PDB entry 3E2R | X-ray diffraction, 1.85 A resolution | chain A

Chain A:
Protein: Proline dehydrogenase
From: Escherichia coli
Notes: EC 1.5.99.8
Reference sequence: P09546 (PUTA_ECOLI); residues 86-630 here = UniProt positions 86-630
Amino-acid sequence (551 residues; each row starts with the number of its first residue):
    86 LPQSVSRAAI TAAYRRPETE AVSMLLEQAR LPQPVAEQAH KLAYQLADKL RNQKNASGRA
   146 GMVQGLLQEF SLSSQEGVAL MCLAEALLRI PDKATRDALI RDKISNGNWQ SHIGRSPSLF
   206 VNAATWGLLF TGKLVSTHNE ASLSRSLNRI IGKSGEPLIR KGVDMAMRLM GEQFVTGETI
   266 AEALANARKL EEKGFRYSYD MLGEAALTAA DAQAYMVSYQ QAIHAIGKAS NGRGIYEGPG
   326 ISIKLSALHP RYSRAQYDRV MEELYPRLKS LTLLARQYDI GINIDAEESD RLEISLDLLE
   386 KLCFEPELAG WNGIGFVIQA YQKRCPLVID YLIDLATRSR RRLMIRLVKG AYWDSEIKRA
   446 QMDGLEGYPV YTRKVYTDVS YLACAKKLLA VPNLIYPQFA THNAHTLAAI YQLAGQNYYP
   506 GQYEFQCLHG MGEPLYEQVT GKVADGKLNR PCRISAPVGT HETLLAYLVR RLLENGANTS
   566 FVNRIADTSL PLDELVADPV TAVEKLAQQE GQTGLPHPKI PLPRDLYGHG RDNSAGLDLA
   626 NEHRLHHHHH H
Not modelled in the structure: 86-87, 185-239, 611-636
Sequence notes: engineered mutation S540 (Tyr in P09546); expression tag (631-636)
Small-molecule neighbours:
  - FAD (flavin-adenine dinucleotide): D370, A371, V402, Q404, Y406, V433, K434, G435, A436, Y437, W438, Y456, T457, R458, K459, T462, D463, A485, T486, H487, N488, T491, Q511, C512, L513, S540, R556, E559, T564, S565, F566
  - tetrahydrofuran-2-carboxylic acid (TFB): D285, K329, D370, A436, Y437, L513, S540, Y552, R555, R556
What the authors report for this chain:
  - mutagenesis - Y540S (Kd 1.5 mM): decreased binding to tetrahydrofuran-2-carboxylic acid
  - binding site for tetrahydrofuran-2-carboxylic acid: K329, D370, A436, Y437, L513, Y552, R555, R556
  - conformationally variable residues (side-chain flip): D285, R431
  - binding site for flavin-adenine dinucleotide: R431
  - mutagenesis - Y540S (6-fold): decreased catalytic activity on proline
  - mutagenesis - Y540S: increased catalytic activity on hydroxyproline

In short:
Ligands of chain A: flavin-adenine dinucleotide and tetrahydrofuran-2-carboxylic acid. The paper reports a
binding site for tetrahydrofuran-2-carboxylic acid at K329, D370 and A436 among others; Y540S reduces binding
to tetrahydrofuran-2-carboxylic acid.
Chain A is Proline dehydrogenase (Escherichia coli); the structure, Crystal Structure PutA86-630 Mutant Y540S
Complexed with L-tetrahydro-2-furoic acid, was determined by X-ray diffraction, deposited together with 3E2Q
and 3E2S.
